PDB entry 7KZT | electron microscopy, 4.20 A resolution (low resolution: residue-level contacts below are approximate; hydrogen-bond / salt-bridge calls are withheld) | chains U and V of the 19 polymer chains in the assembly

Chain U:
Name: Fanconi anemia, complementation group I
Source organism: Homo sapiens
Reference sequence: B7ZMF2 (B7ZMF2_HUMAN); residue numbers follow UniProt; this construct covers 1-1328
Amino-acid sequence (1328 residues; row label = number of the first residue in the row):
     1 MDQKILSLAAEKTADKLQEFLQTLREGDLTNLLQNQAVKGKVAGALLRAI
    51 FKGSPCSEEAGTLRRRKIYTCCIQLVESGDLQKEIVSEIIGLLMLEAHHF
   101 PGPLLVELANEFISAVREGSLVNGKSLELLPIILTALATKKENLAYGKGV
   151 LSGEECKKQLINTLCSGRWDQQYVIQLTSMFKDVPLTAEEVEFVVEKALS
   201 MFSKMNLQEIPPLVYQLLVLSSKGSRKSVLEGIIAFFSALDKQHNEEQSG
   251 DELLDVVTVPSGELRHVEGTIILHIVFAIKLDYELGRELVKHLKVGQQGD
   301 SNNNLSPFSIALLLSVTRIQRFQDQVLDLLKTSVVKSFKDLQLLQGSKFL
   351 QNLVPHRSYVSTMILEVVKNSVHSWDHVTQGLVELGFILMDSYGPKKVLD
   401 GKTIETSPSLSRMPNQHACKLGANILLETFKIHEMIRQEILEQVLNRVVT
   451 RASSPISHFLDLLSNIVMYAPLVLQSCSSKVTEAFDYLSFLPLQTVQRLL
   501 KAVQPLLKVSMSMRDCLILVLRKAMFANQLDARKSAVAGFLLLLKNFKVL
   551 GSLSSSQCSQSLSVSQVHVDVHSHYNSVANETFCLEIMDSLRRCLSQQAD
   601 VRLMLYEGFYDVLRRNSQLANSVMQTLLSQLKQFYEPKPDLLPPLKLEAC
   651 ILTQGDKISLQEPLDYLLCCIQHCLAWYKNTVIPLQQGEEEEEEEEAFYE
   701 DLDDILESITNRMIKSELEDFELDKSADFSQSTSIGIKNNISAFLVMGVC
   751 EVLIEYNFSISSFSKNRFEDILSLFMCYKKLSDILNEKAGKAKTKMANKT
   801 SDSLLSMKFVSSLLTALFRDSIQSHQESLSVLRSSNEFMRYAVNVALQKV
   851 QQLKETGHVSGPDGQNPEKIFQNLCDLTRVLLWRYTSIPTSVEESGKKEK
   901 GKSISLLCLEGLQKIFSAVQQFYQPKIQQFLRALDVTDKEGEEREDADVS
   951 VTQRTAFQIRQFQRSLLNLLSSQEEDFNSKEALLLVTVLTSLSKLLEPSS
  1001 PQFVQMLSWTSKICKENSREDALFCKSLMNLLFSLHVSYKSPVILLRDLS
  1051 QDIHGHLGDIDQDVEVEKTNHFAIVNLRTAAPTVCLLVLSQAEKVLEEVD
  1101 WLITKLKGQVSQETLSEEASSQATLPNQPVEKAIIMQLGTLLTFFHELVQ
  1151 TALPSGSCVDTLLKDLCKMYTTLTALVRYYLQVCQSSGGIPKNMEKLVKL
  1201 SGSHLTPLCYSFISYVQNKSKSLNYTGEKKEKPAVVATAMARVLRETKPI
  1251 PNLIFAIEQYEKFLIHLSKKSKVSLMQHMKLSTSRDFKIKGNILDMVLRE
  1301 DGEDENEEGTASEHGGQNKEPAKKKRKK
Disordered / not traced: 145-150, 250-259, 400-407, 551-574, 685-695, 935-948, 1111-1125, 1222-1232, 1281-1328
Sequence notes: conflict Leu877 (Ile in B7ZMF2), Val1235 (Ala in B7ZMF2), Ser1274 (Asn in B7ZMF2)
From the paper describing this entry:
  - post-translational modification sites: Lys523 (proposed by the authors, not directly observed)
  - disease-associated variants - R1285Q: decreased catalytic activity on ubiquitinated FANCD2 in cells (citing earlier work)

Chain V:
Name: Fanconi anemia group D2 protein
Source organism: Homo sapiens
Reference sequence: Q9BXW9 (FACD2_HUMAN); numbering as in UniProt (aligned over 1-1451)
Amino-acid sequence (1451 residues; numbered 1 to 1451; the number before each row is that of its first residue):
     1 MVSKRRLSKSEDKESLTEDASKTRKQPLSKKTKKSHIANEVEENDSIFVK
    51 LLKISGIILKTGESQNQLAVDQIAFQKKLFQTLRRHPSYPKIIEEFVSGL
   101 ESYIEDEDSFRNCLLSCERLQDEEASMGASYSKSLIKLLLGIDILQPAII
   151 KTLFEKLPEYFFENKNSDEINIPRLIVSQLKWLDRVVDGKDLTTKIMQLI
   201 SIAPENLQHDIITSLPEILGDSQHADVGKELSDLLIENTSLTVPILDVLS
   251 SLRLDPNFLLKVRQLVMDKLSSIRLEDLPVIIKFILHSVTAMDTLEVISE
   301 LREKLDLQHCVLPSRLQASQVKLKSKGRASSSGNQESSGQSCIILLFDVI
   351 KSAIRYEKTISEAWIKAIENTASVSEHKVFDLVMLFIIYSTNTQTKKYID
   401 RVLRNKIRSGCIQEQLLQSTFSVHYLVLKDMCSSILSLAQSLLHSLDQSI
   451 ISFGSLLYKYAFKFFDTYCQQEVVGALVTHICSGNEAEVDTALDVLLELV
   501 VLNPSAMMMNAVFVKGILDYLDNISPQQIRKLFYVLSTLAFSKQNEASSH
   551 IQDDMHLVIRKQLSSTVFKYKLIGIIGAVTMAGIMAADRSESPSLTQERA
   601 NLSDEQCTQVTSLLQLVHSCSEQSPQASALYYDEFANLIQHEKLDPKALE
   651 WVGHTICNDFQDAFVVDSCVVPEGDFPFPVKALYGLEEYDTQDGIAINLL
   701 PLLFSQDFAKDGGPVTSQESGQKLVSPLCLAPYFRLLRLCVERQHNGNLE
   751 EIDGLLDCPIFLTDLEPGEKLESMSAKERSFMCSLIFLTLNWFREIVNAF
   801 CQETSPEMKGKVLTRLKHIVELQIILEKYLAVTPDYVPPLGNFDVETLDI
   851 TPHTVTAISAKIRKKGKIERKQKTDGSKTSSSDTLSEEKNSECDPTPSHR
   901 GQLNKEFTGKEEKTSLLLHNSHAFFRELDIEVFSILHCGLVTKFILDTEM
   951 HTEATEVVQLGPPELLFLLEDLSQKLESMLTPPIARRVPFLKNKGSRNIG
  1001 FSHLQQRSAQEIVHCVFQLLTPMCNHLENIHNYFQCLAAENHGVVDGPGV
  1051 KVQEYHIMSSCYQRLLQIFHGLFAWSGFSQPENQNLLYSALHVLSSRLKQ
  1101 GEHSQPLEELLSQSVHYLQNFHQSIPSFQCALYLIRLLMVILEKSTASAQ
  1151 NKEKIASLARQFLCRVWPSGDKEKSNISNDQLHALLCIYLEHTESILKAI
  1201 EEIAGVGVPELINSPKDASSSTFPTLTRHTFVVFFRVMMAELEKTVKKIE
  1251 PGTAADSQQIHEEKLLYWNMAVRDFSILINLIKVFDSHPVLHVCLKYGRL
  1301 FVEAFLKQCMPLLDFSFRKHREDVLSLLETFQLDTRLLHHLCGHSKIHQD
  1351 TRLTQHVPLLKKTLELLVCRVKAMLTLNNCREAFWLGNLKNRDLQGEEIK
  1401 SQNSQESTADESEDDMSSQASKSKATEDGEEDEVSAGEKEQDSDESYDDS
  1451 D
Disordered / not traced: 1-44, 122-129, 312-336, 588-603, 708-725, 836-928, 947-959, 982-1000, 1038-1050, 1146-1149, 1169-1175, 1216-1219, 1385-1451
Cystine bridges: Cys432-Cys469
UniProt features mapped onto this chain:
  - modified residue: Ser8 (Phosphoserine), Ser222 (Phosphoserine), Ser592 (Phosphoserine), Ser594 (Phosphoserine), Ser717 (Phosphoserine), Ser1257 (Phosphoserine), Ser1401 (Phosphoserine), Ser1404 (Phosphoserine), Ser1412 (Phosphoserine), Ser1423 (Phosphoserine), Thr1426 (Phosphothreonine), Ser1435 (Phosphoserine)
  - cross-link: Lys561 (Glycyl lysine isopeptide (Lys-Gly) (interchain with G-Cter in ubiquitin))
  - natural variant: Ser126 (S126G: In FANCD2), Arg302 (R302W: In FANCD2), Arg1236 (R1236H: In FANCD2)
  - mutagenesis: Ser222 (S222A: Reduces phosphorylation by ATM. No effect on ubiquitination, foci formation or DNA repair ability, but impairs S-phase checkpoint activation), Lys561 (K561R: Abolishes ubiquitination; impairs chromatin binding, foci formation and DNA repair. Abolishes interaction with MTMR15/FAN1. No effect on S-222 phosphorylation by ATM), Ser1257 (S1257A: No effect on phosphorylation by ATM), Ser1401 (S1401A: Reduces phosphorylation by ATM; when associated with A-1404 and A-1418), Ser1404 (S1404A: Reduces phosphorylation by ATM; when associated with A-1401 and A-1418), Ser1418 (S1418A: Reduces phosphorylation by ATM; when associated with A-1401 and A-1404)

How chain U and chain V interact:
Pairs across the interface - 46 pairs, chain U then chain V:
  Met94(U) - Arg560(V)
  Met94(U) - Ser564(V)
  Leu95(U) - Leu616(V)
  Leu95(U) - Cys620(V)
  His98(U) - Gln623(V)
  Glu128(U) - Arg560(V)
  Ile132(U) - Ser564(V)
  Ile132(U) - Ser565(V)
  Ile132(U) - Thr566(V)
  Thr135(U) - Ser565(V)
  Thr135(U) - Thr566(V)
  Thr135(U) - Val567(V)
  Ala136(U) - Thr566(V)
  Thr139(U) - Thr566(V)
  Lys182(U) - Asp519(V)
  Asp183(U) - Lys561(V)
  Asp183(U) - Tyr570(V)
  Pro185(U) - Tyr570(V)
  Tyr215(U) - Gly516(V)
  Val219(U) - Asp519(V)
  Val219(U) - Tyr520(V)
  Ser222(U) - Tyr520(V)
  Phe277(U) - Phe513(V)
  Lys280(U) - Thr479(V)
  Leu281(U) - Thr479(V)
  Leu281(U) - Cys482(V)
  Leu281(U) - Ser483(V)
  Leu281(U) - Tyr520(V)
  Tyr283(U) - Gln440(V)
  Tyr283(U) - His444(V)
  Tyr283(U) - Thr479(V)
  Gln320(U) - Ser437(V)
  Glu442(U) - Arg355(V)
  Asn446(U) - Arg355(V)
  Asn446(U) - Tyr356(V)
  Val449(U) - Tyr356(V)
  Thr450(U) - Tyr356(V)
  Lys480(U) - Arg355(V)
  Lys480(U) - Tyr356(V)
  Tyr487(U) - His287(V)
  Tyr487(U) - Tyr356(V)
  Lys523(U) - Asp247(V)
  Phe526(U) - Ser251(V)
  Asn528(U) - Ser250(V)
  Asp589(U) - Trp182(V)
  Arg593(U) - Trp182(V)
Interface residues without a listed pair, chain U (39 interface residues in all): Ile90, Val184, Lys223, Leu445, Asp486, Phe490, Ala527, Ser590, Gln625
Interface residues without a listed pair, chain V (39 interface residues in all): Ser130, Pro216, Glu217, Leu252, Arg253, Lys283, Ser352, Ala353, Gly475, Val478, Asp522, Leu563

Summary:
The chain U/chain V interface involves 39 residues from each chain. From UniProt: 6 mutagenesis sites on chain
V. From the paper: R1285Q of chain U reduces catalytic activity on ubiquitinated FANCD2 in cells; a
modification site at Lys523(U).
Here chain U is Fanconi anemia, complementation group I and chain V is Fanconi anemia group D2 protein, both
from Homo sapiens. Entry 7KZT (Structure of the human fanconi anaemia Core-UBE2T-ID-DNA complex in
intermediate state) was determined by electron microscopy, deposited together with 7KZP, 7KZQ, 7KZR, 7KZS and
7KZV.
